Entry 7ADY (X-ray diffraction, 1.05 A resolution); this record covers chains A and E of the 6 polymer chains in the assembly.

[Chain A]
Protein: Nitrogenase vanadium-iron protein alpha chain
Organism: Azotobacter vinelandii
Notes: EC 1.18.6.1
UniProt: P16855 (VNFD_AZOVI); numbering as in UniProt (aligned over 1-474)
Amino-acid sequence (474 residues; each row starts with the number of its first residue):
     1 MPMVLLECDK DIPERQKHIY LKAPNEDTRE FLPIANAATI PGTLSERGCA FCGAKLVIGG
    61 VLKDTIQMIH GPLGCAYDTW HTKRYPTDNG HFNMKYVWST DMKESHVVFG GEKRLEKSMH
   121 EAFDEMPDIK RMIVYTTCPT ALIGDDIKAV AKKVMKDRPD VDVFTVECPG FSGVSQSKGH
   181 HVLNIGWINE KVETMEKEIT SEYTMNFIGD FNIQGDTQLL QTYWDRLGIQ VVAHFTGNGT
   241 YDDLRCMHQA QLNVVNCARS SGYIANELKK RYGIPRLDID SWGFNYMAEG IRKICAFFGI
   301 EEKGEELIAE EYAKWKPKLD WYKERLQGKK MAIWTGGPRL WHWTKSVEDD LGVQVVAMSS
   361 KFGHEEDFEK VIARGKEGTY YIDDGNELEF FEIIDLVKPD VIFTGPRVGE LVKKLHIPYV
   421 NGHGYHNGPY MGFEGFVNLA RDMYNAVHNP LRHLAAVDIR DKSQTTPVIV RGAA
Disordered / not traced: 1
Ion coordination: fe(8)-S(7) cluster Fe: Cys49, Cys75, Cys138 (shared with 3 residues of chain B); FeV Fe: Cys257, His423 (together with 3-hydroxy-3-carboxy-adipic acid, bicarbonate ion)
Residues lining bound ligands:
  - bicarbonate ion (BCT): Thr335, Gly336, Gly337, Pro338, Arg339, Leu340, His423
  - fe(8)-S(7) cluster (CLF): Cys49, Phe51, Pro72, Gly74, Cys75, Asp78, Thr137, Cys138, Pro169, Gly170
  - FeV (D6N): Val57, Lys83, Gln176, His180, Phe211, Ile213, Cys257, Arg259, Ser260, Trp282, Gly336, Pro338, Arg339, Lys361, Phe362, Gly422, His423
  - hydrosulfuric acid (H2S): Arg47, Gly48, Ser175, Gln176, Lys361, Phe362
  - 3-hydroxy-3-carboxy-adipic acid (HCA): Cys52, Leu56, Thr82, Lys83, Gln176, Lys361, Gly405, Pro406, His423
UniProt features mapped onto this chain:
  - binding site ([8Fe-7S] cluster): Cys49, Cys75, Cys138
  - binding site ([7Fe-V-9S-C-homocitryl] cluster): Cys257, His423
Reported in the primary citation:
  - FeV coordination: Cys257, His423
  - conformationally variable residues (side-chain flip): Gln176, Lys361
  - binding site for hydrosulfuric acid: Gln176

[Chain E]
Protein: Nitrogenase vanadium-iron protein beta chain
Organism: Azotobacter vinelandii
Notes: EC 1.18.6.1
UniProt: P16856 (VNFK_AZOVI); numbering as in UniProt (aligned over 1-475)
Amino-acid sequence (475 residues; each row starts with the number of its first residue):
     1 MSNCELTVLK PAEVKLSPRD REGIINPMYD CQPAGAQYAG IGIKDCIPLV HGGQGCTMFV
    61 RLLFAQHFKE NFDVASTSLH EESAVFGGAK RVEEGVLVLA RRYPNLRVIP IITTCSTEVI
   121 GDDIEGSIRV CNRALEAEFP DRKIYLAPVH TPSFKGSHVT GYAECVKSVF KTITDAHGKG
   181 QPSGKLNVFP GWVNPGDVVL LKRYFKEMDV EANIYMDTED FDSPMLPNKS IETHGRTTVE
   241 DIADSANALA TLSLARYEGN TTGELLQKTF AVPNALVNTP YGIKNTDDML RKIAEVTGKE
   301 IPESLVRERG IALDALADLA HMFFANKKVA IFGHPDLVLG LAQFCMEVEL EPVLLLIGDD
   361 QGNKYKKDPR IEELKNTAHF DIEIVHNADL WELEKRINAG LQLDLIMGHS KGRYVAIEAN
   421 IPMVRVGFPT FDRAGLYRKP SIGYQGAMEL GEMIANAMFA HMEYTRNKEW ILNTW
Disordered / not traced: 1-9
Ion coordination: fe(8)-S(7) cluster Fe: Cys31, Cys56, Cys115, Ser153 (shared with 3 residues of chain D); Mg2+ site 1: Glu70 (shared with 1 residue of chain B); Mg2+ site 2: Asp314 (shared with 1 residue of chain B)
Residues lining bound ligands: fe(8)-S(7) cluster (CLF): Cys31, Pro33, Gly53, Gln54, Gly55, Cys56, Phe59, Thr114, Cys115, Ser153
UniProt features mapped onto this chain:
  - binding site ([8Fe-7S] cluster): Cys31, Cys56, Cys115, Ser153

[Chain A / chain E interface]
Contacting residue pairs (75; chain A residue first):
  His81(A) with Asn473(E)
  Thr82(A) with Asn473(E); Thr474(E)
  Lys83(A) with Asn473(E), hydrogen bond (backbone-side chain)
  Arg84(A) with Trp470(E); Ile471(E), hydrogen bond (side chain-backbone); Asn473(E), hydrogen bond; Thr474(E), hydrogen bond; Trp475(E)
  Pro86(A) with Trp470(E)
  His91(A) with Glu469(E), salt bridge; Trp470(E)
  Met94(A) with Trp470(E), hydrophobic
  Gln214(A) with Lys468(E), hydrogen bond; Trp470(E); Ile471(E)
  Pro406(A) with Thr474(E)
  Glu410(A) with Trp475(E)
  Lys413(A) with Asp314(E), salt bridge; Ala317(E); Asp318(E), salt bridge
  Lys414(A) with Asp314(E), salt bridge
  Tyr419(A) with His321(E), hydrogen bond (backbone-side chain)
  Asn421(A) with Thr474(E)
  His426(A) with His321(E), hydrogen bond; Met322(E); Ile471(E)
  Asn427(A) with His321(E); Met322(E), hydrogen bond (side chain-backbone)
  Gly428(A) with Lys468(E), hydrogen bond (backbone-side chain)
  Arg441(A) with Ala325(E), hydrogen bond (side chain-backbone); Asn326(E), hydrogen bond
  Asn445(A) with His321(E); Ala325(E); Asn326(E), hydrogen bond; Glu349(E)
  Ala446(A) with His321(E)
  His448(A) with Glu349(E)
  Asn449(A) with His321(E); Glu349(E)
  Pro450(A) with Met346(E); Glu347(E); Glu349(E)
  Leu451(A) with Leu313(E), hydrophobic; Leu316(E); Ala317(E); Ala320(E), hydrophobic; Glu347(E)
  Leu454(A) with Ile283(E), hydrophobic; Arg309(E), hydrogen bond (backbone-side chain)
  Ala455(A) with Leu313(E), hydrophobic
  Val457(A) with Arg291(E); Arg309(E), hydrogen bond (backbone-side chain)
  Ile459(A) with Asp287(E); Ile301(E); Val306(E), hydrophobic; Arg309(E); Tyr444(E)
  Arg460(A) with Ile301(E); Glu303(E); Val306(E)
  Gln464(A) with Arg291(E), hydrogen bond (backbone-side chain)
  Thr465(A) with Arg291(E)
  Thr466(A) with Lys284(E), hydrogen bond (backbone-side chain); Asp287(E), hydrogen bond; Arg291(E), hydrogen bond
  Val468(A) with Lys284(E); Thr377(E)
  Val470(A) with Asn376(E); Thr377(E)
  Arg471(A) with Glu349(E), salt bridge; His379(E)
  Gly472(A) with His379(E)
  Ala473(A) with Asn326(E); His379(E)
Other interface residues (no listed pair), chain A (41 interface residues in all): Asp442, Asp458, Lys462, Pro467
Other interface residues (no listed pair), chain E (35 interface residues in all): Leu290, Glu300, Val348

[In short]
41 residues of chain A face 35 of chain E across their interface; the contacts include 18 hydrogen bonds and 5
salt bridges. Polar pairs include His91(A)-Glu469(E), Lys413(A)-Asp314(E) and Lys413(A)-Asp318(E). From the
paper: a binding site for hydrosulfuric acid at Gln176(A); FeV coordination by Cys257(A) and His423(A).
Here chain A is Nitrogenase vanadium-iron protein alpha chain and chain E is Nitrogenase vanadium-iron protein
beta chain, both from Azotobacter vinelandii. Entry 7ADY (CO-removed state of the active site of vanadium
nitrogenase VFe protein) was determined by X-ray diffraction (same publication as 7ADR).
